PDB entry 1Y85 | X-ray diffraction, 2.13 A resolution | chains A and B of the 4 polymer chains in the assembly

== Chain A ==
Name: Hemoglobin alpha chain
From: Homo sapiens
UniProt: P69905 (HBA_HUMAN); residue numbers follow UniProt; this construct covers 1-141
Sequence (141 residues; numbered 1 to 141; the number before each row is that of its first residue):
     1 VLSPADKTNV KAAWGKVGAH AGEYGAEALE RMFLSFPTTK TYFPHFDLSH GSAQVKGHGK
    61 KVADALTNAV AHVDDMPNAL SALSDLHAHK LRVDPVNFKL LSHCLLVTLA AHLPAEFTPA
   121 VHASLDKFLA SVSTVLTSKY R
Ion coordination: heme Fe near His-87 (its only coordinating residue here)
Small-molecule neighbours: heme (HEM): Met-32, Thr-39, Tyr-42, Phe-43, His-45, Phe-46, His-58, Lys-61, Val-62, Ala-65, Leu-66, Leu-83, Leu-86, His-87, Leu-91, Val-93, Asn-97, Phe-98, Leu-101, Val-132, Ser-133, Leu-136
Swiss-Prot annotation at these positions:
  - site: Lys-61 (Not glycated)
  - natural variant: Asp-6 (A6D: In J-Toronto; this construct carries the variant), Ala-13 (A13D: In J-Paris 1/J-Aljezur), Glu-27 (A27E: In Shenyang; this construct carries the variant), Lys-61 (K61N: In Zambia; deletion: In Clinic), Asp-64 (A64D: In Pontoise; this construct carries the variant), Asp-75 (D75A: In Lille; D75G: In Chapel Hill; D75N: In G-Pest), Ala-111 (A111D: In Petah Tikva)

== Chain B ==
Name: Hemoglobin beta chain
From: Homo sapiens
UniProt: P68871 (HBB_HUMAN); residues 1-145 here = UniProt positions 1-145
Sequence (145 residues; each row starts with the number of its first residue):
     1 VHLTPEEKSA VTALWGKVNV DEVGGEALGR LLVVYPWTQR FFESFGDLST PDAVMGNPKV
    61 KAHGKKVLGA FSDGLAHLDN LKGTFATLSE LHCDKLHVDP ENFRLLGNVL VCVLAHHFGK
   121 EFTPPVQAAY QKVVAGVANA LAHKY
Ion coordination: heme Fe near His-92 (its only coordinating residue here)
Small-molecule neighbours: heme (HEM): Leu-31, Thr-38, Phe-41, Phe-42, His-63, Lys-66, Val-67, Ala-70, Phe-71, Phe-85, Leu-88, Leu-91, His-92, Leu-96, Val-98, Asn-102, Phe-103, Leu-106, Val-137, Leu-141
Swiss-Prot annotation at these positions:
  - natural variant: Leu-3 (H3L: In Graz; this construct carries the variant), Glu-7 (E7A: In G-Makassar; E7K: In Hb C; E7Q: In Machida; E7V: In SKCA), Lys-8 (E8K: In G-Siriraj; this construct carries the variant), Val-11 (A11V: In Iraq-Halabja; this construct carries the variant), Gly-16 (W16G: In Randwick; this construct carries the variant), Val-23 (E23V: In D-Granada; this construct carries the variant), Gly-24 (V24G: In Miyashiro; this construct carries the variant), Gly-25 (G25D: In Moscva; G25R: In Riverdale-Bronx; G25V: In Savannah), Leu-32 (L32P: In Yokohama), Val-33 (L33V: In Muscat; this construct carries the variant), Arg-40 (Q40R: In Tianshui; this construct carries the variant), Phe-42 (F42Y: In Mequon; deletion: In Bruxelles), 10 further natural variant entries in UniProt

== Chain A / chain B interface ==
Contacting residue pairs - 37 pairs, chain A then chain B:
  Glu-30(A) / Pro-124(B)
  Arg-31(A) / Phe-122(B)  hydrogen bond (side chain-backbone)
  Arg-31(A) / Thr-123(B)
  Arg-31(A) / Pro-124(B)
  Arg-31(A) / Gln-127(B)  hydrogen bond
  Leu-34(A) / Pro-124(B)  hydrophobic
  Leu-34(A) / Pro-125(B)
  Leu-34(A) / Ala-128(B)
  Ser-35(A) / Gln-127(B)
  Ser-35(A) / Ala-128(B)
  Ser-35(A) / Gln-131(B)
  Phe-36(A) / Gln-131(B)
  Lys-99(A) / Asn-108(B)
  His-103(A) / Asn-108(B)
  His-103(A) / Gln-131(B)  hydrogen bond
  Cys-104(A) / Gln-127(B)
  Val-107(A) / Val-111(B)  hydrophobic
  Val-107(A) / Ala-115(B)
  Val-107(A) / Gln-127(B)
  Ala-110(A) / Cys-112(B)
  Ala-110(A) / Ala-115(B)
  Ala-110(A) / His-116(B)
  Ala-111(A) / Ala-115(B)
  Ala-111(A) / Gly-119(B)
  Pro-114(A) / His-116(B)  hydrogen bond (backbone-side chain)
  Phe-117(A) / Arg-30(B)  hydrogen bond (backbone-side chain)
  Phe-117(A) / His-116(B)
  Thr-118(A) / Arg-30(B)
  Pro-119(A) / Arg-30(B)
  Pro-119(A) / Val-33(B)
  Pro-119(A) / Met-55(B)  hydrophobic
  His-122(A) / Arg-30(B)  hydrogen bond
  His-122(A) / Val-34(B)
  His-122(A) / Cys-112(B)
  Ala-123(A) / Val-34(B)  hydrophobic
  Asp-126(A) / Val-34(B)
  Asp-126(A) / Tyr-35(B)
Other interface residues (no listed pair), chain A (21 interface residues in all): Leu-106, Leu-113, Ala-120
Other interface residues (no listed pair), chain B (20 interface residues in all): Pro-51, Lys-120

== Summary ==
The interface between chain A and chain B involves 21 residues on one side and 20 on the other, with 6
hydrogen bonds. Polar pairs include Arg-31(A)/Phe-122(B), Arg-31(A)/Gln-127(B) and His-103(A)/Gln-131(B).
Ligands of chain A: heme. Ligands of chain B: heme.
Here chain A is Hemoglobin alpha chain and chain B is Hemoglobin beta chain, both from Homo sapiens. Entry
1Y85 (T-To-T(High) quaternary transitions in human hemoglobin: desHIS146beta deoxy low-salt) was determined by
X-ray diffraction (same publication as 1XXT, 1XY0, 1XZ5, 1XZ7, 1XZU, 1XZV and 45 further entries).
